Entry 5M31 (X-ray diffraction, 1.67 A resolution); this record covers chain A.

[Chain A]
Name: Appr-1-p processing domain protein
Organism: Thermus aquaticus Y51MC23
UniProtKB: B7A854 (B7A854_THEAQ); residues 1-155 here = UniProt positions 1-155
Chain sequence (165 residues; numbered -9 to 155; the number before each row is that of its first residue; numbers below 1 keep their minus sign (Met-9 is residue -9)):
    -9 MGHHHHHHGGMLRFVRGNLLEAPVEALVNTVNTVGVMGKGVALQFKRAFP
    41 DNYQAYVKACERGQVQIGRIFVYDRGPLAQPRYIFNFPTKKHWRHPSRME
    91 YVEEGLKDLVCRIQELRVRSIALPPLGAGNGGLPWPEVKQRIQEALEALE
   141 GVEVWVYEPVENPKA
Disordered / not traced: -9 to -2, 150-155
Construct notes: initiating methionine (-9); expression tag (-8 to 0)
Cystine bridges: Cys101 forms a disulfide with the same residue of a neighbouring copy of this chain
What the authors report for this chain:
  - catalytic residues: Lys80 (proposed by the authors, not directly observed)
  - mutagenesis - H82A, W83A: unchanged catalytic activity
  - mutagenesis - N22A, K29E, G119E: decreased catalytic activity
  - mutagenesis - K80A: abolished catalytic activity
  - mutagenesis - K80A: decreased growth

[Overview]
The paper reports the catalytic residue Lys80; N22A, K29E and G119E reduce catalytic activity; 6 substitutions
were tested in all.
Chain A is Appr-1-p processing domain protein (Thermus aquaticus Y51MC23); the structure, Macrodomain of
Thermus aquaticus DarG, was determined by X-ray diffraction (same publication as 5M3E and 5M3I).
